PDB entry 3VNU | X-ray diffraction, 3.20 A resolution | chains A and G of the 3 polymer chains in the assembly

== Chain A ==
Protein: Elongation factor Ts, Elongation factor Tu, LINKER, Q beta replicase
From: Escherichia coli O157:H7
Reference sequence: chimeric construct of P0A6P3, P0A6N3, Q8LTE0: residues 1-283 from P0A6P3 (EFTS_ECO57) positions 1-283 (same numbers); residues 285-678 from P0A6N3 positions 1-394 (UniProt number = residue number - 284); residues 695-1283 from Q8LTE0 positions 1-589 (UniProt number = residue number - 694)
Amino-acid sequence (1289 residues; numbered 1 to 1289; the number before each row is that of its first residue):
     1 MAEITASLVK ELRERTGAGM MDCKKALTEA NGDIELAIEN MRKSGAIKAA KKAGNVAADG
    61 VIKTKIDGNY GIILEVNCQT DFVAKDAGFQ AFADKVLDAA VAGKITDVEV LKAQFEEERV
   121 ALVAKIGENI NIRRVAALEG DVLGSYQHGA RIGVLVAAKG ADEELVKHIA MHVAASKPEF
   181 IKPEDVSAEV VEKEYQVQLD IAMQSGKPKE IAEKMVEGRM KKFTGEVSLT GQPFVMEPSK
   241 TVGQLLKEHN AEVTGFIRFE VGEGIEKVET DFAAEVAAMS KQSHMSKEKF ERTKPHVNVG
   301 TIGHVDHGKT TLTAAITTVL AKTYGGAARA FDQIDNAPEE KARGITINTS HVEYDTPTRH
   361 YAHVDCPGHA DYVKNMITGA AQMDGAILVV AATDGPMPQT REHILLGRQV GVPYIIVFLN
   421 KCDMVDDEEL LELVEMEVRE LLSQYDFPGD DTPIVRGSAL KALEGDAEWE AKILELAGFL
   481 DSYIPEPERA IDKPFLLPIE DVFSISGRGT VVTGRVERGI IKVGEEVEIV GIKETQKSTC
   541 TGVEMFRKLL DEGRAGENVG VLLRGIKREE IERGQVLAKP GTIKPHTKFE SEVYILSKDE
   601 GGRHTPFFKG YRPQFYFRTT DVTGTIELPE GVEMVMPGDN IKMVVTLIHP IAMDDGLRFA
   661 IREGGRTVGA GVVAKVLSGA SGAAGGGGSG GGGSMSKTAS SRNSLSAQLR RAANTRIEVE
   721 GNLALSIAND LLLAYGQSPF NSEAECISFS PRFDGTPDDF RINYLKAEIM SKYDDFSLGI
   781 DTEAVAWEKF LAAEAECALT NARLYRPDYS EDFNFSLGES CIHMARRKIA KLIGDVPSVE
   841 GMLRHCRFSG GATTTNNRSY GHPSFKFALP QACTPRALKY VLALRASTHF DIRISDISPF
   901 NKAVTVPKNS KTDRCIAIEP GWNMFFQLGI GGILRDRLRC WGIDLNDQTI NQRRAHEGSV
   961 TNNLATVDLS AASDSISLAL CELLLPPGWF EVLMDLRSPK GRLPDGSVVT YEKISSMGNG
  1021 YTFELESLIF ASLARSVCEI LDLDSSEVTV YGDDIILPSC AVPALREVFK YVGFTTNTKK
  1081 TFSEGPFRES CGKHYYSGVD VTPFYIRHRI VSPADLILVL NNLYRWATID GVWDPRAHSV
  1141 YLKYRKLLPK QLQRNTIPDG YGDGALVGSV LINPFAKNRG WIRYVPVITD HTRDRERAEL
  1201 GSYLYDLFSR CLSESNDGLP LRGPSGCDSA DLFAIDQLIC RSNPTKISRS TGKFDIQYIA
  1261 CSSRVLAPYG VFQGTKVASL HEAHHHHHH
Not modelled in the structure: 1, 287-289, 327-347, 681-699, 1217-1233, 1265-1289
Sequence notes: linker (284); expression tag (1284-1289)
Metal / ion sites: Ca2+ site 1: Asp968, Leu969, Asp1053 (together with ATP); Ca2+ site 2: Asp968, Asp1053
Residues lining bound ligands: ATP (adenosine-5'-triphosphate): Lys908, Arg914, Ile916, Asp968, Leu969, Ser970, Ala971, Ala972, Ser973, Met1017, Gly1018, Phe1023, Glu1026, Asp1053, Asn1077
Swiss-Prot annotation at these positions:
  - region: Thr80 to Val83 (Involved in Mg(2+) ion dislocation from EF-Tu)

== Chain G ==
Molecule: 8-nt RNA strand
Sequence (8 nucleotides; numbered 2001 to 2008; the number before each row is that of its first residue):
  2001 CCCUACCC
Not modelled in the structure: 2001-2002

== Chain A / chain G interface ==
Contacting residue pairs (15; chain A residue first):
  Arg858(A) with C2003(G), salt bridge to the phosphate
  Phe1023(A) with C2008(G), sugar contact
  Tyr1051(A) with C2008(G), hydrogen bond to the sugar
  Gly1052(A) with C2008(G), sugar contact
  Asp1053(A) with C2008(G), sugar contact
  Asp1054(A) with C2008(G), sugar contact
  Gly1092(A) with C2007(G), phosphate contact
  Tyr1105(A) with C2007(G), phosphate contact
  Arg1107(A) with C2006(G), salt bridge to the phosphate; C2007(G), salt bridge to the phosphate
  Asn1122(A) with C2006(G), hydrogen bond to the phosphate
  Asp1163(A) with A2005(G), sugar contact
  Asp1190(A) with U2004(G), sugar contact
  Ser1248(A) with C2003(G), hydrogen bond to the phosphate
  Ser1250(A) with C2003(G), sugar contact
Other interface residues (no listed pair), chain A (22 interface residues in all): Arg914, Gln948, Glu1089, Cys1091, His1108, Leu1118, Arg1125, Ile1247

== Overview ==
22 residues of chain A face 6 of chain G across their interface, with 3 hydrogen bonds and 3 salt bridges.
Polar contacts include Tyr1051(A)-C2008(G), Asn1122(A)-C2006(G) and Ser1248(A)-C2003(G). Chain A binds ATP.
Asp968(A), Leu969(A) and Asp1053(A) form the Ca2+ site 1.
Here chain A is Elongation factor Ts, Elongation factor Tu, LINKER, Q beta replicase (Escherichia coli
O157:H7) and chain G is an 8-nt RNA strand. Entry 3VNU (Complex structure of viral RNA polymerase I) was
determined by X-ray diffraction together with 3VNV and 4FWT from the same study.
